PDB entry 4HCO | X-ray diffraction, 2.75 A resolution | chain B

[Chain B]
Protein: Serine/threonine-protein kinase PLK1
From: Homo sapiens
Notes: EC 2.7.11.21
UniProt: P53350 (PLK1_HUMAN); numbering as in UniProt (aligned over 367-603)
Sequence (240 residues; numbered 364 to 603; the number before each row is that of its first residue):
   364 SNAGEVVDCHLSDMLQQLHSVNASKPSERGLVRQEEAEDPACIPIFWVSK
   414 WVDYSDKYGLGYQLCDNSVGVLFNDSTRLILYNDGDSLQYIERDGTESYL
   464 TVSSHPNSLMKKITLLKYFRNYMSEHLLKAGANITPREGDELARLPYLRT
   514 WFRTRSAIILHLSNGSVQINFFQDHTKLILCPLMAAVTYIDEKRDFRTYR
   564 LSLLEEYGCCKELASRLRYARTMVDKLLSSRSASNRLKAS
Disordered / not traced: 364-370, 501-504, 595-603
Construct notes: expression tag (364-366)
From the paper describing this entry:
  - binding site for Thymoquinone: Leu-491, His-538, Lys-540
  - binding site for Thymoquinone: Val-411, Asn-533 (from molecular simulation)

[Summary]
The paper reports a binding site for Thymoquinone at Leu-491, His-538 and Lys-540 among others.
Chain B is Serine/threonine-protein kinase PLK1 (Homo sapiens); the structure, Human Plk1-PBD in complex with
Thymoquinone at the phophopeptide binding site, was determined by X-ray diffraction (same publication as 4H5X
and 4H71).
